Entry 1ACY (X-ray diffraction, 3.00 A resolution); this record covers chains L and P of the 3 polymer chains in the assembly.

[Chain L]
Protein: IGG1-kappa 59.1 fab (light chain)
Source organism: Mus musculus
Notes: antibody fragment or engineered binder
Chain sequence (215 residues; each row starts with the number of its first residue; a row labelled like 27A-27D holds insertion residues (27A, then the next letters in order)):
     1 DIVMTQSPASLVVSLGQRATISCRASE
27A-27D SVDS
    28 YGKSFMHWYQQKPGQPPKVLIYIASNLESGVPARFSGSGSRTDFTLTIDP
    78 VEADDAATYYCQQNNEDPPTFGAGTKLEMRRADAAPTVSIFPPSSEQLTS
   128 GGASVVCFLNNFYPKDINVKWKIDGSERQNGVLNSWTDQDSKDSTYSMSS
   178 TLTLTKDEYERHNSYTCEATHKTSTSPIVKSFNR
Disulfide bonds: Cys23-Cys88, Cys134-Cys194

[Chain P]
Protein: HIV-1 GP120 (Mn isolate)
Source organism: HIV-1 M:B_MN
Notes: fragment: fragment (residues 308 - 332)
UniProtKB: P05877 (ENV_HV1MN); the author numbering skips numbers that UniProt does not, so the offset changes along the chain: 308-316 = UniProt 306-314; 319-332 = UniProt 315-328
Chain sequence (24 residues; each row starts with the number of its first residue; note: 2 numbers in that range are skipped by the numbering (no residue carries them; nothing is unmodelled there)):
   308 YNKRKRIHI
   319 GPGRAFYTTKNIIGC
Not modelled in the structure: 308-314, 327-333

[Interface between chain L and chain P]
Residue-residue contacts - 11 pairs, chain L then chain P:
  Ser27D(L) - Gly319(P)
  Ser27D(L) - Pro320(P)
  Tyr28(L) - Pro320(P)  hydrophobic
  Phe32(L) - Pro320(P)
  Asn91(L) - Arg322(P)  hydrogen bond (backbone-side chain)
  Asn92(L) - Ile316(P)
  Asn92(L) - Gly319(P)  hydrogen bond (backbone-backbone)
  Asn92(L) - Arg322(P)  hydrogen bond (backbone-side chain)
  Glu93(L) - Ile316(P)
  Glu93(L) - Arg322(P)
  Asp94(L) - Arg322(P)  salt bridge
Interface residues without a listed pair, chain L (8 interface residues in all): Asp27C

[In short]
8 residues of chain L and 4 residues of chain P are in contact; the contacts include 3 hydrogen bonds and 1
salt bridge. Polar contacts include Asp94(L)-Arg322(P), Asn91(L)-Arg322(P) and Asn92(L)-Arg322(P).
Here chain L is IGG1-kappa 59.1 fab (light chain) (Mus musculus) and chain P is HIV-1 GP120 (Mn isolate)
(HIV-1 M:B_MN). Entry 1ACY (Crystal structure of the principal neutralizing site of HIV-1) was determined by
X-ray diffraction.
